Entry 8GAS (electron microscopy, 4.04 A resolution (low resolution: residue-level contacts below are approximate; hydrogen-bond / salt-bridge calls are withheld)); this record covers chains B and K of the 12 polymer chains in the assembly.

# Chain B (and K)
Name: Envelope glycoprotein gp41
From: Human immunodeficiency virus 1
Notes: chain K of this document is another copy of the same molecule, construct and numbering; everything in this record applies to it too
Reference sequence: Q2N0S6 (Q2N0S6_9HIV1); residues 512-664 here correspond to UniProt positions 509-661 (UniProt number = residue number - 3)
Chain sequence (153 residues; each row starts with the number of its first residue):
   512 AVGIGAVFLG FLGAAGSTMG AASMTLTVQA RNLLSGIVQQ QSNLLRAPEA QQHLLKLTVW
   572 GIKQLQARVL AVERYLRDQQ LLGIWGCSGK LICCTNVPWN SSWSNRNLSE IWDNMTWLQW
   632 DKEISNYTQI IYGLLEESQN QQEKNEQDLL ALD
Not modelled in the structure: 552-567, 663-664
Cystine bridges: C598-C604
Covalent attachments: N-acetylglucosamine (NAG) linked to N611, N637
Construct notes: conflict P559 (Ile556 in Q2N0S6), C605 (Thr602 in Q2N0S6)

# Interface between chain B and chain K
Residue-residue contacts (27):
  I573(B) with I573(K)
  L576(B) with L576(K)
  Q577(B) with L576(K)
  V580(B) with L576(K); R579(K); V580(K)
  V583(B) with V583(K)
  E584(B) with R579(K)
  L587(B) with V583(K); L587(K)
  R588(B) with S546(K); V549(K)
  Q591(B) with A541(K); L545(K); Y586(K)
  G594(B) with G600(K)
  I595(B) with T538(K); A541(K); L602(K)
  G597(B) with G600(K)
  S599(B) with G600(K)
  E647(B) with R542(K)
  N651(B) with S534(K); M535(K); I603(K)
  E654(B) with K601(K); I603(K)
Also at the interface, not in a pair above, chain B (20 interface residues in all): Q590, Q640, K655, L661
Also at the interface, not in a pair above, chain K (22 interface residues in all): L544, Q575, C605

# Summary
20 residues of chain B and 22 residues of chain K are in contact. N-acetylglucosamine is covalently linked to
N611(B) and N637(B).
Chain B and chain K are both Envelope glycoprotein gp41 (Human immunodeficiency virus 1); the structure,
vFP48.02 Fab in complex with BG505 DS-SOSIP Env trimer, was determined by electron microscopy (same
publication as 8FR6, 8G85, 8G9X and 8G9Y).
